Entry 8RC5 (electron microscopy, 3.35 A resolution); this record covers chains 1E and 2E of the 36 polymer chains in the assembly.

# Chain 1E
Protein: ORF016
From: Staphylococcus phage 52A
UniProt: Q4ZAS5 (Q4ZAS5_9CAUD); residue numbers follow UniProt; this construct covers 1-259
Sequence (279 residues; numbered -19 to 259; the number before each row is that of its first residue; numbers below 1 keep their minus sign (Met-19 is residue -19)):
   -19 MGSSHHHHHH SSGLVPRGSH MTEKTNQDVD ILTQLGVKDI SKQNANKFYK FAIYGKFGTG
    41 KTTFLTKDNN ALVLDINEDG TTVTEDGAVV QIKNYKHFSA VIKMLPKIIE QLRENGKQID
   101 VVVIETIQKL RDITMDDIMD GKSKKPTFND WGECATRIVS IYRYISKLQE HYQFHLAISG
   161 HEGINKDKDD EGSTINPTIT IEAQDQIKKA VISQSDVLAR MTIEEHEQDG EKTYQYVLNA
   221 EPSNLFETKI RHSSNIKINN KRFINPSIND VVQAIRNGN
Not modelled in the structure: -19 to 9, 120-126, 164-179, 205-212
Differences from the reference sequence: initiating methionine (-19); expression tag (-18 to 0)
Small-molecule neighbours:
  - ATP-gamma-S (AGS; phosphothiophosphoric acid-adenylate ester), molecule 1: Lys36, Phe37, Gly38, Thr39, Gly40, Lys41, Thr42, Thr43, Val63, His161, Tyr216, Asn245
  - ATP-gamma-S (AGS), molecule 2: Lys229, Ile230, Arg231, His232, Lys241
What the authors report for this chain:
  - binding site for ATP-gamma-S: Lys41, Thr42, Tyr216, Lys229, Arg231, His232

# Chain 2E
Protein: Helix-turn-helix XRE family protein
From: Staphylococcus aureus
UniProt: A0FIL5 (A0FIL5_STAAU); numbering as in UniProt (aligned over 1-224)
Sequence (232 residues; each row starts with the number of its first residue):
     1 MIRNRLSELL SERGLKISRV AKDVKIARSS LTSMAQNDSE MIRYDAIDKL CSYLHISPSE
    61 FFEHNPINFD FTFDEEPNYK INDVFEGFEV TANITHAFSI ENFDFEILVD VELDNRQKLN
   121 FDLDVSYKET EKITNSQHRF IFTIKNEDEN IGLKKYVDSL SAGLKNLLFK KINQKLSGYV
   181 SEIIVKNIDD IEELFPNKGE KSTTLHKEIL QTDSRLSSDI FKEYLEHHHH HH
Not modelled in the structure: 196-200, 224-232
Differences from the reference sequence: expression tag (225-232)

# Interface between chain 1E and chain 2E
Contacting residue pairs (10):
  Gln14(1E) with Asn82(2E); Asp83(2E); Val84(2E)
  Leu15(1E) with Phe85(2E), hydrophobic
  Lys87(1E) with Asn135(2E)
  Ser140(1E) with Phe195(2E)
  Arg143(1E) with Leu194(2E)
  Tyr144(1E) with Val90(2E), hydrophobic; Phe195(2E), hydrophobic
  Lys147(1E) with Val90(2E)
Also at the interface, not in a pair above, chain 1E (8 interface residues in all): Ile141

# Summary
The chain 1E/chain 2E interface involves 8 residues from each chain. Chain 1E binds ATP-gamma-S. The paper
reports a binding site for ATP-gamma-S at Lys41(1E), Thr42(1E) and Tyr216(1E) among others.
Here chain 1E is ORF016 (Staphylococcus phage 52A) and chain 2E is Helix-turn-helix XRE family protein
(Staphylococcus aureus). Entry 8RC5 (Complex between the RecA-like Sak4 SSAP and the SaPI2 Stl master
regulator) was determined by electron microscopy, deposited together with 8Q86, 8QE9 and 8PQ8.
